Entry 7PAU (electron microscopy, 8.30 A resolution (very low resolution: no residue pairs are listed; an interface is given only as per-side residue counts)); this record covers chains l and 3 of the 32 polymer chains in the assembly.

[Chain l]
Molecule: 50S ribosomal protein L16
Source organism: Mycoplasma pneumoniae M129
UniProt: P41204 (RL16_MYCPN); numbering as in UniProt (aligned over 1-139)
Amino-acid sequence (139 residues; numbered 1 to 139; the number before each row is that of its first residue):
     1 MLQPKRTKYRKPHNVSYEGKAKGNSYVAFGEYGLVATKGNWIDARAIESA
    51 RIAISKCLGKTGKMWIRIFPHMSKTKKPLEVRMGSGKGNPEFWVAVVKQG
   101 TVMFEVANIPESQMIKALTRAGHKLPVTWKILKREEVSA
Disordered / not traced: 137-139

[Chain 3]
Molecule: 23S ribosomal RNA
Source organism: Mycoplasma pneumoniae M129
Sequence (2907 nucleotides; each row starts with the number of its first residue):
     1 UACAAUAAGUUACUAAGGGCUUAUGGUGGAUGCCUUGGCACUAAUAGGCG
    51 AUGAAGGACGUGUUAACCUGCGAUAAGCUUCGGGUAGGUGGUAAGAACCU
   101 CAGAUCCGGAGAUUUCCGAAUGGAGCAAUCCGGUAGUUGGAAACAGCUAU
   151 CAUUAAUUGAUGAAUAAAUAGUCAAUUAAAGCAAUACGUGGUGAAGUGAA
   201 ACAUCUCAGUAGCCACAGGAAAAGAAAACGAAUGUGAUUCCGUGUGUAGU
   251 GGCGAGCGAAAGCGGAACAGGCCAAACUUAUCAUUAGAUAGGGGUUGUAG
   301 GGCUUGCAAUGUGGACUUGAAAACGAUAGAAGAAGCUGUUGGAAAGCAGC
   351 GCGCAAAAGGGUGAUAGCCCCGUAUUUGAAAUUGUUUUCAUACCUAGCGA
   401 GAUCCCUGAGUAGCUCGGAAAACGUUAUUUUGAGUGAAUCUGCCCAGACC
   451 AUUGGGUAAGCCUAAAUACUAAUUAGUGACCGAUAGCGAAACAGUACCGU
   501 GAGGGAAAGGUGAAAAGAACCCAGAGAUGGGAGUGAAAUAGAUUCUGAAA
   551 CCAUAUGCCUACAACGUGUCAGAGCACAUUAAUGUGUGAUGGCGUGCGUU
   601 UUGAAGUAUGAGCCGGCGAGUUAUGAUAGCAAGCGUUAGUUAACCAGGAG
   651 AUGGGGAGCUGUAGCGAAAGCGAGUUUUAAAAGAGCGUUUGUUUGUUAUU
   701 AUAGACCCGAAACGGGUUGAGCUAGUCAUGAGCAGGUUGAAGGUUGAGUA
   751 ACAUCAACUGGAGGACCGAACCGACUCUCGUUGAAACGAUAGCGGAUGAC
   801 UUGUGAUUAGGGGUGAAAUUCCAAUCGAAAUCCGUGAUAGCUGGUUCUCG
   851 UCGAAAUAGCUUUAAGGCUAGCGUGAGAUCACAAAUAAGUGGAGGUAAAG
   901 CUACUGAAUGUAUGAUGGCGCCACCUAGGCGUACUGAAUACAAUUAAACU
   951 CUGAAUGCCAUUUAUUUUAUUCUCGCAGUCAGACAGUGGGGGAUAAGCUU
  1001 CAUUGUCAAGAGGGGAAGAGCCCAGAUCAUUAAAUAAGGUCCCCAAAAUA
  1051 UACUAAGUGGAAAAGGAUGUGAAAGUGCUAAAACAGCAAGGAUGUUGGCU
  1101 UAGAAGCAGCCAUCGUUUAAAGAGUGCGUAACAGCUCACUUGUCGAGUGU
  1151 UUUUGCGCCGAAGAUGUAACGGGGCUAAGUAUAUUACCGAAUUUAUGGAU
  1201 AAGAUUUAUAUCUUGUGGUAGACGAGCGUUGUAUUGGAGUUGAAGUCAAA
  1251 GCGUGAGCAUUGGUGGAUCCAAUACAAGUGAGAAUGCCGGCAUGAGUAAC
  1301 GCUUGGGAGUGAGAAUCUCCCAAACCGAUUGACUAAGGUUUCCUGGACCA
  1351 GGGUCGUCCUUCCAGGGUUAGUCUGGACCUAAGCUGAGGCUGAAAAGCGU
  1401 AGGCGAUGGACAACAGGUUAAUAUUCCUGUACUUACAGUUAGACUGAUGG
  1451 AGUGACAAAGAAGGUUUUCCACCCCCAUAAUUGGAUUUGGGGAUAAAUCA
  1501 UAAGGUGGUACAAUAGGCAAAUCCGUUGUGCAUAACAUUGAGUGAUGAUG
  1551 UCGAGUGAAUGAGUGAUCAAGUAGCGAAGGUGGUAUUAAUCAUGCUUUCA
  1601 AGAAAAGCUUCUAGGGUUAAUCUAGCUGUAACCAGUACCGAGAACGAACA
  1651 CACGUAGUCAAGGAGAGGAUCCUAAGGUUAGCGAGUGAACUAUAGCCAAG
  1701 GAACUCUGCAAAUUAACCCCGUAAGUUAGCGAGAAGGGGUGCUUAUGUAA
  1751 AAGUAAGCCGCAGUGAAGAACGAGGGGGGACUGUUUAACUAAAACACAAC
  1801 UCUAUGCCAAACCGUAAGGUGAUGUAUAUGGGGUGACACCUGCCCAGUGC
  1851 UGGAAGGUUAAAGAAGGAGGUUAGCGCAAGCGAAGCUUUUAACUGAAGCC
  1901 CCAGUGAACGGCGGCCGUAACUAUAACGGUCCUAAGGUAGCGAAAUUCCU
  1951 AGUCGGGUAAAUUCCGUCCCGCUUGAAUGGUGUAACCAUCUCUUGACUGU
  2001 CUCGGCUAUAGACUCGGUGAAAUCCAGGUACGGGUGAAGACACCCGUUAG
  2051 GCGCAACGGGACGGAAAGACCCCGUGAAGCUUUACUGUAGCUUAAUAUUG
  2101 AUCAGGACAUUAUCAUGUAGAGAAUAGGUAGGAGCAAUCGAUGCAAGUUC
  2151 GCUAGGACUUGUUGAUGCGAAAGGUGGAAUACUACCCUUGGUUGUGUGCU
  2201 GUUCUAAUUGGUAACUGUUAUCCAGUUUCAAGACAGUGUUAGGUGGGCAG
  2251 UUUGACUGGGGCGGUCGCCUCCUAAAAGGUAACGGAGGCGUACAAAGGUA
  2301 CCUUCAGUACGGUUGGAAAUCGUAUGUAGAGUGUAAUGGUGUAAGGGUGC
  2351 UUGACUGUGAGACAUACAGGUCGAACAGGUGAGAAAUCAGGUCAUAGUGA
  2401 UCCGGUGGUCCAGUAUGGAAUGGCCAUCGCUCAACGGAUAAAAGCUACUC
  2451 CGGGGAUAACAGGCUGAUACUGCCCAAGAGUUCAUAUCGACGGCAGUGUU
  2501 UGGCACCUCGAUGUCGACUCAUCUCAUCCUCGAGCUGAAGCAGGUUCGAA
  2551 GGGUUCGGCUGUUCGCCGAUUAAAGAGAUACGUGAGUUGGGUUCAAACCG
  2601 UCGUGAGACAGGUUGGUCCCUAUCUAUUGUGCCCGUAGGAAGAUUGAAGA
  2651 GUGUUGCUUCUAGUACGAGAGGACCGAAGCGAGGACACCUCUUAUGCUCC
  2701 AGUUGUAGCGCCAGCUGCACCGCUGGGUAGUAACGUGUCUAUUAGAUAAA
  2751 CGCUGAAAGCAUCUAAGUGUGAAACUAUCUCAAAGAUUAAUCUUCCCAUU
  2801 UCGCAAGAAAGUAAGAGCCGUCAAAGACGAUGACGUUGAUAGGUUACAGG
  2851 UGUAAGCAUAGUGAUAUGUUGAGCUGAGUAAUACUAAUUGCUCGAGGACU
  2901 UAUUGGA
Disordered / not traced: 1-7, 923-927, 1560-1569, 2901-2907

[How chain l and chain 3 interact]
At this resolution (8 A) residue pairs are not listed: 56 residues of chain l and 50 of chain 3 lie at the interface.

[Summary]
56 residues of chain l and 50 residues of chain 3 are in contact.
Chain l is 50S ribosomal protein L16 and chain 3 is 23S ribosomal RNA, both from Mycoplasma pneumoniae M129;
the structure, free 50S in complex with ribosome recycling factor in untreated Mycoplasma pneumoniae cells,
was determined by electron microscopy, deposited together with 7OOC, 7OOD, 7P6Z, 7PAH, 7PAI, 7PAJ and 23
further entries.
